PDB entry 3BXD | X-ray diffraction, 2.00 A resolution | chain A

Chain A:
Protein: Inositol oxygenase
Source organism: Mus musculus
Notes: EC 1.13.99.1; fragment: Mus musculus Myo-inositol oxygenase
Reference sequence: Q9QXN5 (MIOX_MOUSE); residue numbers follow UniProt; this construct covers 1-285
Amino-acid sequence (289 residues; each row starts with the number of its first residue; numbers below 1 keep their minus sign (Gly-3 is residue -3)):
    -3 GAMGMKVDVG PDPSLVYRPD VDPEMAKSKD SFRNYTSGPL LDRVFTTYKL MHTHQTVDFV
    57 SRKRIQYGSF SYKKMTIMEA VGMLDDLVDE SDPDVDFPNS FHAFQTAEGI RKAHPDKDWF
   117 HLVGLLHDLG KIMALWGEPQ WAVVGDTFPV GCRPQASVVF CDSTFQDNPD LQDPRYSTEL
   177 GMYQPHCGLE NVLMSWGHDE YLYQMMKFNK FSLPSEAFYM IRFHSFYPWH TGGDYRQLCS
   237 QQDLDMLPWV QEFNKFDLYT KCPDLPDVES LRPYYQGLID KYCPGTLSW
Disordered / not traced: -3 to 27
Curated features (UniProtKB/Swiss-Prot):
  - binding site (substrate): Arg29, Asp85 to Asp88, Lys127, Gly141, Asp142, His220, Ser221
  - binding site (Fe cation): His98, His123, Asp124, His194, His220, Asp253
  - modified residue: Ser33 (Phosphoserine)
Metal / ion sites: Fe ion site 1: His98, His123, Asp124, Asp253 (together with hydroxide ion); Fe ion site 2: Asp124, His194, His220 (together with 1,2,3,4,5,6-hexahydroxy-cyclohexane, hydroxide ion)
Small-molecule neighbours:
  - 1,2,3,4,5,6-hexahydroxy-cyclohexane (INS): Arg29, Tyr31, Tyr44, Asp85, Ser87, Asp88, Asp124, Lys127, Val140, Gly141, Asp142, His194, His220, Ser221, Tyr223, Asp253, Lys257
  - hydroxide ion (OH): His98, His123, Asp124, His220, Asp253
Reported in the primary citation:
  - contacts within the chain: Asp88-Lys257, Arg29-Asp90, Phe28-Lys257

Summary:
Bound to chain A: hydroxide ion and 1,2,3,4,5,6-hexahydroxy-cyclohexane. His98, His123, Asp124 and Asp253
coordinate Fe ion site 1. Asp124, His194 and His220 form the Fe ion site 2. UniProt lists 10 substrate-binding
residues and 6 Fe cation-binding residues. The paper reports contacts within the chain involving Asp88, Lys257
and Asp90 among others.
Chain A is Inositol oxygenase (Mus musculus); the structure, Crystal structure of Mouse Myo-inositol oxygenase
(re-refined), was determined by X-ray diffraction (same publication as 2IBN).
